PDB entry 3PU1 | X-ray diffraction, 3.14 A resolution | chains D and R of the 6 polymer chains in the assembly

[Chain D]
Name: Nucleoprotein
Source organism: Vesicular stomatitis Indiana virus
Reference sequence: P03521 (NCAP_VSIVA); numbering as in UniProt (aligned over 2-422)
Sequence (421 residues; row label = number of the first residue in the row):
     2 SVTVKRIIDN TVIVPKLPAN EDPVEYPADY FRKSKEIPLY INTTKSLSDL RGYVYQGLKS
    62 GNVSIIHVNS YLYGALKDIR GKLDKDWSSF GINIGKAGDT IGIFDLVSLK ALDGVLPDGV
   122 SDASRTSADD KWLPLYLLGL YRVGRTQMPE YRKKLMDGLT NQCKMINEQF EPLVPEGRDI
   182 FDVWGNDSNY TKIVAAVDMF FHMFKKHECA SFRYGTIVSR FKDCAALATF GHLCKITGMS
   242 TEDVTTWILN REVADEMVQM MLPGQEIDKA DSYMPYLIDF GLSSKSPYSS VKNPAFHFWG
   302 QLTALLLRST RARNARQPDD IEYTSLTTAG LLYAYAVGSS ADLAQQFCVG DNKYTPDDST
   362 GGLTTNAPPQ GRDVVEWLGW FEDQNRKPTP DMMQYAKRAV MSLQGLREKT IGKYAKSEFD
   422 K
Unresolved in the structure: 359-363
Ion coordination: uranyl (VI) ion site 1: Gln-57, Asp-123; uranyl (VI) ion site 2: Glu-253, Glu-323; uranyl (VI) ion site 3: Asp-358 (shared with 1 residue of chain C)
Swiss-Prot annotation at these positions:
  - binding site (RNA): Arg-143, Tyr-152, Lys-206, Arg-214, Lys-286, Arg-317, Arg-408

[Chain R]
Molecule: 45-nt RNA strand
Sequence (45 nucleotides; each row starts with the number of its first residue):
     1 GGGGGGGGGG GGGGGGGGGG GGGGGGGGGG GGGGGGGGGG GGGGG
Ion coordination: uranyl (VI) ion (5 sites), coordinated by G4, G6, G15, G24, G33, G34, G42

[Interface between chain D and chain R]
Contacting residue pairs - 40 pairs, chain D then chain R:
  Asp-23(D) with G2(R), phosphate contact
  Arg-143(D) with G8(R), hydrogen bond to the phosphate; G9(R), salt bridge to the phosphate
  Met-149(D) with G6(R), sugar contact
  Glu-151(D) with G6(R), sugar contact; G7(R), sugar contact; G8(R), phosphate contact
  Lys-155(D) with G8(R), salt bridge to the phosphate
  Asn-162(D) with G9(R), base contact
  Arg-179(D) with G2(R), base contact
  Asn-187(D) with G1(R), base contact
  Ala-211(D) with G9(R), hydrogen bond to the base
  Ser-212(D) with G9(R), base contact
  Arg-214(D) with G9(R), sugar contact
  Tyr-215(D) with G9(R), sugar contact
  Ile-218(D) with G8(R), base contact; G9(R), phosphate contact
  Val-219(D) with G8(R), base contact
  Arg-221(D) with G8(R), base contact
  Asp-224(D) with G2(R), hydrogen bond to the sugar; G3(R), hydrogen bond to the sugar; G4(R), phosphate contact
  Cys-225(D) with G4(R), hydrogen bond to the phosphate
  Ala-226(D) with G4(R), hydrogen bond to the phosphate
  Ser-285(D) with G2(R), sugar contact
  Lys-286(D) with G2(R), salt bridge to the phosphate; G3(R), salt bridge to the phosphate
  Ser-287(D) with G3(R), phosphate contact
  Ser-290(D) with G3(R), phosphate contact; G4(R), phosphate contact
  Ser-291(D) with G4(R), hydrogen bond to the phosphate
  Val-292(D) with G3(R), base contact; G4(R), hydrogen bond to the phosphate
  His-298(D) with G5(R), salt bridge to the phosphate
  Arg-312(D) with G5(R), hydrogen bond to the base
  Asn-315(D) with G5(R), sugar contact
  Arg-317(D) with G4(R), base contact; G5(R), salt bridge to the phosphate
  Arg-408(D) with G6(R), hydrogen bond to the base; G7(R), salt bridge to the phosphate
Interface residues without a listed pair, chain D (33 interface residues in all): Arg-146, Lys-165, Tyr-289, Ala-316
Interface residues without a listed pair, chain R (10 interface residues in all): G10

[Summary]
The interface between chain D and chain R involves 33 residues on one side and 10 on the other; the contacts
include 10 hydrogen bonds and 7 salt bridges. Polar contacts include Ala-211(D)/G9(R), Arg-312(D)/G5(R) and
Arg-408(D)/G6(R).
Chain D is Nucleoprotein (Vesicular stomatitis Indiana virus) and chain R is a 45-nt RNA strand; the
structure, Crystal Structure of a vesicular stomatitis virus nucleocapsid-polyG complex, was determined by
X-ray diffraction, deposited together with 3PTO, 3PTX, 3PU0 and 3PU4.
